5GAP - chains W and F of the 12 polymer chains in the assembly; structure by electron microscopy, 3.60 A resolution.

# Chain W
Molecule: U6 snRNA
Source organism: Saccharomyces cerevisiae
Sequence (112 nucleotides; row label = number of the first residue in the row):
     1 GUUCGCGAAGUAACCCUUCGUGGACAUUUGGUCAAUUUGAAACAAUACAG
    51 AGAUGAUCAGCAGUUCCCCUGCAUAAGGAUGAACCGUUUUACAAAGAGAU
   101 UUAUUUCGUUUU
Not modelled in the structure: 1-25, 40-43, 52-54, 89-112

# Chain F
Name: Pre-mRNA-processing factor 31
Source organism: Saccharomyces cerevisiae
UniProtKB: P49704 (PRP31_YEAST); residue numbers follow UniProt; this construct covers 1-494
Amino-acid sequence (494 residues; each row starts with the number of its first residue):
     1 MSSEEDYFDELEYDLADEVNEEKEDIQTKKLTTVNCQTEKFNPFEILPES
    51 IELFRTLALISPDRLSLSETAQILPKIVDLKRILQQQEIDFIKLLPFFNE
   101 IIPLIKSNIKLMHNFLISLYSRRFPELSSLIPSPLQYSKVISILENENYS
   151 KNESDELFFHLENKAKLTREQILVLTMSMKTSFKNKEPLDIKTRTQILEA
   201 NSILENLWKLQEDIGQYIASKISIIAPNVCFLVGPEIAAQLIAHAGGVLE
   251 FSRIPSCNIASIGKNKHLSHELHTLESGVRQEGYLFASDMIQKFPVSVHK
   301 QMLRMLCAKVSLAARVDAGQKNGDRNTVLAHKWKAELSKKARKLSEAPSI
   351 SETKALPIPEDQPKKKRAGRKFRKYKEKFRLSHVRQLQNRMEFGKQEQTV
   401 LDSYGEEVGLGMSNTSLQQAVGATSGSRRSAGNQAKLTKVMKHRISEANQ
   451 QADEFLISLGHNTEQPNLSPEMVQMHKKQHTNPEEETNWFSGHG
Not modelled in the structure: 1-42, 458-494
Swiss-Prot annotation at these positions:
  - site: Cys257 (Interaction with U4 snRNA)

# Interface between chain W and chain F
Residue-residue contacts (15; chain W residue first):
  U57(W) - Lys366(F)  base contact
  A59(W) - Lys366(F)  hydrogen bond to the base
  A59(W) - Ala368(F)  base contact
  A59(W) - Arg373(F)  phosphate contact
  G60(W) - Lys366(F)  base contact
  G60(W) - Arg367(F)  base contact
  G60(W) - Ala368(F)  hydrogen bond to the base
  G60(W) - Gly369(F)  hydrogen bond to the phosphate
  G60(W) - Arg373(F)  salt bridge to the phosphate
  C61(W) - Ala368(F)  hydrogen bond to the base
  C61(W) - Gly369(F)  phosphate contact
  C61(W) - Arg370(F)  hydrogen bond to the phosphate
  A62(W) - Arg367(F)  base contact
  G63(W) - Lys371(F)  hydrogen bond to the base
  U64(W) - Lys371(F)  hydrogen bond to the base
Interface residues without a listed pair, chain W (10 interface residues in all): G55, A56, C58
Interface residues without a listed pair, chain F (8 interface residues in all): Pro363

# Overview
Chain W and chain F form an interface of 10 and 8 residues respectively; the contacts include 7 hydrogen bonds
and 1 salt bridge. Polar contacts include A59(W)-Lys366(F), G60(W)-Ala368(F) and C61(W)-Ala368(F).
Chain W is U6 snRNA and chain F is Pre-mRNA-processing factor 31, both from Saccharomyces cerevisiae; the
structure, Body region of the U4/U6.U5 tri-snRNP, was determined by electron microscopy together with 5GAM,
5GAN and 5GAO from the same study.
